PDB entry 1P9U | X-ray diffraction, 2.37 A resolution | chains B and G of the 3 polymer chains in the assembly

== Chain B ==
Name: putative coronavirus nsp2 (3CL-PRO)
Source organism: Transmissible gastroenteritis virus
Notes: fragment: TGEV main proteinase
Reference sequence: Q9IW06 (R1AB_CVPPU); numbering as in UniProt (aligned over 1-302)
Sequence (302 residues; each row starts with the number of its first residue):
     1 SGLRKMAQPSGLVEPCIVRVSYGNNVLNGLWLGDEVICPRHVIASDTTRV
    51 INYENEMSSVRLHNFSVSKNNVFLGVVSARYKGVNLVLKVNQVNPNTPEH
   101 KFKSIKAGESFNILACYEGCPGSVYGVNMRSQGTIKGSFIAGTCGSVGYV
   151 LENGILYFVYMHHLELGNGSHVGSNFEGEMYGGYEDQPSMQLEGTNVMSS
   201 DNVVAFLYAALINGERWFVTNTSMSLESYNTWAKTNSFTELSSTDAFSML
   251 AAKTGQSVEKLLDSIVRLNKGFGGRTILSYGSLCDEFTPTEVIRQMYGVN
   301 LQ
Not modelled in the structure: 301-302

== Chain G ==
Name: Phq-vnstlq-chloromethylketone inhibitor
Sequence (8 residues; each row starts with the number of its first residue):
  1440 XVNSTLQX
Not modelled in the structure: 1440
Modified positions: PHQ (benzyl chlorocarbonate) at position 1440; 0QE (chloromethane) at position 1447

== How chain B and chain G interact ==
Residue-residue contacts - 35 pairs, chain B then chain G:
  His41(B) with Leu1445(G); Gln1446(G), hydrogen bond (side chain-backbone); 0QE_1447(G)
  Ile51(B) with Leu1445(G), hydrophobic
  Tyr53(B) with Leu1445(G)
  Phe139(B) with Gln1446(G), hydrogen bond (backbone-side chain)
  Ile140(B) with Gln1446(G)
  Ala141(B) with Gln1446(G)
  Cys144(B) with Gln1446(G), hydrogen bond (side chain-backbone); 0QE_1447(G), covalent bond
  His162(B) with Gln1446(G), hydrogen bond
  His163(B) with Leu1445(G); Gln1446(G), hydrogen bond (backbone-backbone)
  Leu164(B) with Ser1443(G); Thr1444(G); Leu1445(G), hydrophobic; Gln1446(G)
  Glu165(B) with Ser1443(G); Thr1444(G), hydrogen bond (backbone-backbone); Gln1446(G)
  Leu166(B) with Asn1442(G); Ser1443(G)
  Gly167(B) with Val1441(G); Asn1442(G), hydrogen bond (backbone-side chain)
  Asp186(B) with Leu1445(G)
  Gln187(B) with Ser1443(G); Leu1445(G)
  Pro188(B) with Ser1443(G); Leu1445(G)
  Ser189(B) with Asn1442(G), hydrogen bond (backbone-side chain); Ser1443(G), hydrogen bond (backbone-backbone)
  Met190(B) with Val1441(G); Asn1442(G)
  Gln191(B) with Asn1442(G), hydrogen bond (backbone-side chain); Ser1443(G), hydrogen bond
Other interface residues (no listed pair), chain B (21 interface residues in all): Thr47, His171

== Overview ==
Chain B and chain G form an interface of 21 and 7 residues respectively; the contacts include 1 covalent bond
and 11 hydrogen bonds. Among the polar pairs are His41(B)-Gln1446(G), Phe139(B)-Gln1446(G) and
Cys144(B)-Gln1446(G).
Here chain B is putative coronavirus nsp2 (3CL-PRO) (Transmissible gastroenteritis virus) and chain G is
Phq-vnstlq-chloromethylketone inhibitor. Entry 1P9U (Coronavirus Main Proteinase (3CLpro) Structure: Basis for
Design of anti-SARS Drugs) was determined by X-ray diffraction (same publication as 1P9S).
